4IKN - chains A and B; structure by X-ray diffraction, 1.85 A resolution.

[Chain A]
Molecule: AP-3 complex subunit mu-1
Organism: Rattus norvegicus
Notes: fragment: C-terminus, residues 165-418
Reference sequence: P53676 (AP3M1_RAT); residue numbers follow UniProt; this construct covers 165-418
Sequence (261 residues; each row starts with the number of its first residue):
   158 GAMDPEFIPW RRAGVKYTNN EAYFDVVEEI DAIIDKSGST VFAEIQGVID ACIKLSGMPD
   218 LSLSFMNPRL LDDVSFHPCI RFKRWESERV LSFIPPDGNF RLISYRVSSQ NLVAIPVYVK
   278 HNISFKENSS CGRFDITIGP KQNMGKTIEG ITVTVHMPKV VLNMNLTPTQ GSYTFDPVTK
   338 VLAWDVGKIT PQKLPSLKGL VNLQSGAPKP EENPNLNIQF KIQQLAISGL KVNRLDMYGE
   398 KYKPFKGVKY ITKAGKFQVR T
Unresolved in the structure: 158-163, 283-285, 364-366
Construct notes: expression tag (158-164)
From the paper describing this entry:
  - mutagenesis - D182A: abolished binding to CD63
  - mutagenesis - D182A, K406A: abolished binding to Lamp-1
  - mutagenesis - K406A: decreased binding to CD63
  - mutagenesis - C209A, F233A, P235Q, F239A, W242A, E243A, S261D: unchanged binding to Trans-Golgi network integral membrane protein TGN38 (chain B)
  - mutagenesis - C209A: decreased binding to Lamp-1

[Chain B]
Molecule: Trans-Golgi network integral membrane protein TGN38
Notes: fragment: C-terminus, residues 348-353
Reference sequence: P19814 (TGON3_RAT); residues 0-5 here correspond to UniProt positions 348-353 (UniProt number = residue number + 348)
Sequence (6 residues; numbered 0 to 5; the number before each row is that of its first residue; numbering starts at 0):
     0 SDYQRL
Unresolved in the structure: 0

[Chain A / chain B interface]
Pairs across the interface (15):
  Y180(A) with Y2(B), hydrophobic
  F181(A) with Y2(B)
  D182(A) with Y2(B), hydrogen bond
  V389(A) with L5(B), hydrophobic
  L392(A) with L5(B), hydrophobic
  F402(A) with R4(B)
  K403(A) with R4(B); L5(B), hydrogen bond (backbone-backbone)
  G404(A) with Y2(B); Q3(B)
  V405(A) with Y2(B); Q3(B), hydrogen bond (backbone-backbone); L5(B), hydrophobic
  K406(A) with D1(B); Y2(B)
Also at the interface, not in a pair above, chain A (12 interface residues in all): Q380, N390
Interface features reported in the paper:
  - pairs named by the authors: Y180(A)-Y2(B) (hydrophobic contact), D182(A)-Y2(B) (hydrogen bond), V389(A)-L5(B), L392(A)-L5(B), F402(A)-Y2(B) (hydrophobic contact), F402(A)-R4(B) (hydrophobic contact), K406(A)-Y2(B) (hydrophobic contact)
  - interface residues, chain A: Y180(A), F181(A), D182(A), V389(A), L392(A), F402(A), K406(A)
  - hot spots on chain A (mutagenesis) - Y180A, D182S, F402A, F402S, G404K: abolished binding to Trans-Golgi network integral membrane protein TGN38 (chain B)
  - hot spots on chain A (mutagenesis) - K406A: unchanged binding to Trans-Golgi network integral membrane protein TGN38 (chain B)

[Overview]
Chain A and chain B form an interface of 12 and 5 residues respectively, with 3 hydrogen bonds. Polar pairs
include D182(A)-Y2(B), K403(A)-L5(B) and V405(A)-Q3(B). The paper describes hydrophobic contacts between
Y180(A) and Y2(B), F402(A) and Y2(B) and F402(A) and R4(B) among others; a hydrogen bond between D182(A) and
Y2(B); contacts between V389(A) and L5(B) and L392(A) and L5(B). From the paper: Y180A, D182S and F402A of
chain A, among others, abolish binding to Trans-Golgi network integral membrane protein TGN38 (chain B);
interface residues Y180(A), F181(A) and D182(A) among others; 14 substitutions were tested in all.
Chain A is AP-3 complex subunit mu-1 (Rattus norvegicus) and chain B is Trans-Golgi network integral membrane
protein TGN38; the structure, Crystal structure of adaptor protein complex 3 (AP-3) mu3A subunit C-terminal
domain, in complex with a ..., was determined by X-ray diffraction.
